7V8A - chains C and H of the 6 polymer chains in the assembly; structure by electron microscopy, 2.70 A resolution.

[Chain C]
Molecule: Spike glycoprotein
From: Severe acute respiratory syndrome coronavirus 2
Reference sequence: P0DTC2 (SPIKE_SARS2); aligned to UniProt positions 1-1206 over residues 1-1206 (the alignment contains insertions or deletions, so no single offset holds)
Amino-acid sequence (1281 residues; each row starts with the number of its first residue):
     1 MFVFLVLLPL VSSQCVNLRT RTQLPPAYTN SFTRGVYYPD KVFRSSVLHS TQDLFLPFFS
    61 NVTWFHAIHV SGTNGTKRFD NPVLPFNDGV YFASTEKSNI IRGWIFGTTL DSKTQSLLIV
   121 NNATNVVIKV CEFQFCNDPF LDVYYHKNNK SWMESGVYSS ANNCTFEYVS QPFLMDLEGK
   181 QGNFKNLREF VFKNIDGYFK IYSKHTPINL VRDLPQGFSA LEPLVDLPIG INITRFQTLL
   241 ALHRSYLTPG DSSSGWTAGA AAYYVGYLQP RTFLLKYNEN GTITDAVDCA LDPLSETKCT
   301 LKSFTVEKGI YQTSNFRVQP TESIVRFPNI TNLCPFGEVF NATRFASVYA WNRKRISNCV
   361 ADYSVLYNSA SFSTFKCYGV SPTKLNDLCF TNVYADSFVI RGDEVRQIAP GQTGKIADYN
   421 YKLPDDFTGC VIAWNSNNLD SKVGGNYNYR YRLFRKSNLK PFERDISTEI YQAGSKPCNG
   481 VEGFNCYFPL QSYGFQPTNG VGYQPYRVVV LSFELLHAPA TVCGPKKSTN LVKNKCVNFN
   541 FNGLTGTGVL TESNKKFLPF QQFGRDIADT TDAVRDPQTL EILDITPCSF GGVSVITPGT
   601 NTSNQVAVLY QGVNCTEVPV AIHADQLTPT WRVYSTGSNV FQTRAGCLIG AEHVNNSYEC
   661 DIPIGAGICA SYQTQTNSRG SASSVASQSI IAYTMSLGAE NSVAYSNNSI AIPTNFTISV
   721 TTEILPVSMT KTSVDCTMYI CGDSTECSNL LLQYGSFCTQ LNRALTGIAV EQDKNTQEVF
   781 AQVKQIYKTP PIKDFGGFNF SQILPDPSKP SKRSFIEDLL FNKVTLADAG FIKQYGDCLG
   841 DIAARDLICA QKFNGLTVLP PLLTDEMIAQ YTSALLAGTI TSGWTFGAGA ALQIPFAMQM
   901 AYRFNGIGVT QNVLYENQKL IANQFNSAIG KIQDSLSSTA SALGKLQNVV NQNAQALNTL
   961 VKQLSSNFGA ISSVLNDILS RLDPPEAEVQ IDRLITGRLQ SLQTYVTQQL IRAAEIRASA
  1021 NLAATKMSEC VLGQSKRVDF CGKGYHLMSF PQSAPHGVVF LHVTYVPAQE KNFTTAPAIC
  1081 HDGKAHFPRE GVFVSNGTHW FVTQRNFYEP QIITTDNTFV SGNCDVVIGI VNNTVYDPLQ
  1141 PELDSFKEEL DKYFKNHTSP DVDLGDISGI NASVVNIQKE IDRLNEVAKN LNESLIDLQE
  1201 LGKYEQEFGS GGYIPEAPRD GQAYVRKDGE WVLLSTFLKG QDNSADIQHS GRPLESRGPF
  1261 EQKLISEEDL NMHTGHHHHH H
Not modelled in the structure: 1-13, 67-80, 145-153, 175-184, 246-259, 620-634, 674-688, 826-852, 1145-1281
Disulfides: Cys15-Cys136, Cys131-Cys164, Cys289-Cys299, Cys334-Cys359, Cys377-Cys430, Cys389-Cys523, Cys478-Cys486, Cys536-Cys588, Cys660-Cys669, Cys736-Cys758, Cys741-Cys747, Cys1030-Cys1041, Cys1080-Cys1124
Covalent attachments: N-acetylglucosamine (NAG) linked to Asn61, Asn122, Asn163, Asn232, Asn280, Asn329, Asn341, Asn601, Asn614, Asn655, Asn707, Asn715, Asn799, Asn1072, Asn1096, Asn1132
Sequence notes: variant Arg19 (Thr in P0DTC2), Asp142 (Gly in P0DTC2), Gly156 (Glu in P0DTC2), Arg450 (Leu452 in P0DTC2), Lys476 (Thr478 in P0DTC2), Gly612 (Asp614 in P0DTC2), Asn948 (Asp950 in P0DTC2); engineered mutation Arg679 (Pro681 in P0DTC2), Gly680 (Arg682 in P0DTC2), Ser681 (Arg683 in P0DTC2), Ser683 (Arg685 in P0DTC2), Pro984 (Lys986 in P0DTC2), Pro985 (Val987 in P0DTC2); expression tag (1207-1281)
Curated features (UniProtKB/Swiss-Prot):
  - glycosylation: Asn17 (N-linked (GlcNAc...) (complex) asparagine), Asn61 (N-linked (GlcNAc...) (hybrid) asparagine), Asn74 (N-linked (GlcNAc...) (complex) asparagine), Asn122 (N-linked (GlcNAc...) (hybrid) asparagine), Asn149 (N-linked (GlcNAc...) (complex) asparagine), Thr676 (O-linked (GlcNAc...) threonine)

[Chain H]
Molecule: Angiotensin-converting enzyme 2, Angiotensin-converting enzyme 2 (ACE2) ectodomain
From: Homo sapiens
Notes: EC 3.4.17.23, 3.4.17.-
Reference sequence: Q9BYF1 (ACE2_HUMAN); residues 1-615 carry their UniProt numbers (615 of 861 residues fall inside the UniProt entry; the rest is not from it)
Amino-acid sequence (861 residues; row label = number of the first residue in the row):
     1 MSSSSWLLLS LVAVTAAQST IEEQAKTFLD KFNHEAEDLF YQSSLASWNY NTNITEENVQ
    61 NMNNAGDKWS AFLKEQSTLA QMYPLQEIQN LTVKLQLQAL QQNGSSVLSE DKSKRLNTIL
   121 NTMSTIYSTG KVCNPDNPQE CLLLEPGLNE IMANSLDYNE RLWAWESWRS EVGKQLRPLY
   181 EEYVVLKNEM ARANHYEDYG DYWRGDYEVN GVDGYDYSRG QLIEDVEHTF EEIKPLYEHL
   241 HAYVRAKLMN AYPSYISPIG CLPAHLLGDM WGRFWTNLYS LTVPFGQKPN IDVTDAMVDQ
   301 AWDAQRIFKE AEKFFVSVGL PNMTQGFWEN SMLTDPGNVQ KAVCHPTAWD LGKGDFRILM
   361 CTKVTMDDFL TAHHEMGHIQ YDMAYAAQPF LLRNGANEGF HEAVGEIMSL SAATPKHLKS
   421 IGLLSPDFQE DNETEINFLL KQALTIVGTL PFTYMLEKWR WMVFKGEIPK DQWMKKWWEM
   481 KREIVGVVEP VPHDETYCDP ASLFHVSNDY SFIRYYTRTL YQFQFQEALC QAAKHEGPLH
   541 KCDISNSTEA GQKLFNMLRL GKSEPWTLAL ENVVGAKNMN VRPLLNYFEP LFTWLKDQNK
   601 NSFVGWSTDW SPYADGSGGS GSGGSKGEEL FTGVVPILVE LDGDVNGHKF SVRGEGEGDA
   661 TNGKLTLKFI CTTGKLPVPW PTLVTTLTYG VQCFSRYPDH MKRHDFFKSA MPEGYVQERT
   721 ISFKDDGTYK TRAEVKFEGD TLVNRIELKG IDFKEDGNIL GHKLEYNFNS HNVYITADKQ
   781 KNGIKANFKI RHNVEDGSVQ LADHYQQNTP IGDGPVLLPD NHYLSTQSVL SKDPNEKRDH
   841 MVLLEFVTAA GITHGMDELY K
Not modelled in the structure: 1-18, 615-861
Disulfides: Cys133-Cys141, Cys344-Cys361, Cys530-Cys542
Covalent attachments: N-acetylglucosamine (NAG) linked to Asn322
Curated features (UniProtKB/Swiss-Prot):
  - region (Interaction with SARS-CoV spike glycoprotein): Asp30 to Tyr41, Met82 to Pro84, Lys353 to Arg357
  - active site: Glu375 (Proton acceptor), His505 (Proton donor)
  - binding site (chloride): Arg169, Trp477, Lys481
  - binding site (substrate): Arg273, His345, Pro346, Tyr515
  - binding site (Zn(2+)): His374, His378, Glu402
  - glycosylation (N-linked (GlcNAc...) asparagine): Asn53, Asn90, Asn103, Asn322, Asn432, Asn546

[Chain C / chain H interface]
Contacting residue pairs (34):
  Tyr447(C) with Asp38(H), hydrogen bond
  Tyr451(C) with His34(H), hydrogen bond
  Phe454(C) with Thr27(H); Asp30(H)
  Ala473(C) with Ser19(H), hydrogen bond (backbone-side chain); Gln24(H); Thr27(H)
  Gly474(C) with Ser19(H); Gln24(H)
  Phe484(C) with Met82(H), hydrophobic; Tyr83(H), hydrophobic
  Asn485(C) with Gln24(H), hydrogen bond
  Tyr487(C) with Gln24(H); Thr27(H); Phe28(H); Lys31(H); Tyr83(H), hydrogen bond
  Gln491(C) with Lys31(H), hydrogen bond; His34(H)
  Ser492(C) with His34(H), hydrogen bond (backbone-side chain)
  Gly494(C) with Asp38(H); Lys353(H), hydrogen bond (backbone-side chain)
  Gln496(C) with Tyr41(H)
  Thr498(C) with Tyr41(H), hydrogen bond (backbone-side chain); Asn330(H); Asp355(H); Arg357(H)
  Asn499(C) with Tyr41(H); Lys353(H); Gly354(H)
  Gly500(C) with Gly354(H)
  Tyr503(C) with Glu37(H); Lys353(H); Gly354(H)
Also at the interface, not in a pair above, chain C (19 interface residues in all): Lys415, Leu453, Ser475
Also at the interface, not in a pair above, chain H (20 interface residues in all): Gln42, Leu45, Arg393

[In short]
19 residues of chain C face 20 of chain H across their interface, with 9 hydrogen bonds. Polar pairs include
Tyr447(C)-Asp38(H), Tyr451(C)-His34(H) and Ala473(C)-Ser19(H). N-acetylglucosamine is covalently linked to
Asn61(C), Asn122(C), Asn163(C), Asn232(C), Asn280(C) and Asn329(C) and 10 more. Covalently linked
N-acetylglucosamine: at Asn322(H).
Chain C is Spike glycoprotein (Severe acute respiratory syndrome coronavirus 2) and chain H is
Angiotensin-converting enzyme 2, Angiotensin-converting enzyme 2 (ACE2) ectodomain (Homo sapiens); the
structure, Cryo-EM structure of SARS-CoV-2 S-Delta variant (B.1.617.2) in complex with Angiotensin-converting
enzyme 2 (ACE2) ectodomain, three ..., was determined by electron microscopy.
